PDB entry 8FNW | electron microscopy, 6.73 A resolution (low resolution: residue-level contacts below are approximate; hydrogen-bond / salt-bridge calls are withheld) | chains P and Q of the 19 polymer chains in the assembly

# Chain P (and Q)
Name: Archaeal ATPase
Source organism: Escherichia coli
Notes: chain Q of this document is another copy of the same molecule, construct and numbering; everything in this record applies to it too
UniProtKB: A0A8H9B1T2 (A0A8H9B1T2_ECOLX); residues 1-947 here = UniProt positions 1-947
Sequence (947 residues; numbered 1 to 947; the number before each row is that of its first residue):
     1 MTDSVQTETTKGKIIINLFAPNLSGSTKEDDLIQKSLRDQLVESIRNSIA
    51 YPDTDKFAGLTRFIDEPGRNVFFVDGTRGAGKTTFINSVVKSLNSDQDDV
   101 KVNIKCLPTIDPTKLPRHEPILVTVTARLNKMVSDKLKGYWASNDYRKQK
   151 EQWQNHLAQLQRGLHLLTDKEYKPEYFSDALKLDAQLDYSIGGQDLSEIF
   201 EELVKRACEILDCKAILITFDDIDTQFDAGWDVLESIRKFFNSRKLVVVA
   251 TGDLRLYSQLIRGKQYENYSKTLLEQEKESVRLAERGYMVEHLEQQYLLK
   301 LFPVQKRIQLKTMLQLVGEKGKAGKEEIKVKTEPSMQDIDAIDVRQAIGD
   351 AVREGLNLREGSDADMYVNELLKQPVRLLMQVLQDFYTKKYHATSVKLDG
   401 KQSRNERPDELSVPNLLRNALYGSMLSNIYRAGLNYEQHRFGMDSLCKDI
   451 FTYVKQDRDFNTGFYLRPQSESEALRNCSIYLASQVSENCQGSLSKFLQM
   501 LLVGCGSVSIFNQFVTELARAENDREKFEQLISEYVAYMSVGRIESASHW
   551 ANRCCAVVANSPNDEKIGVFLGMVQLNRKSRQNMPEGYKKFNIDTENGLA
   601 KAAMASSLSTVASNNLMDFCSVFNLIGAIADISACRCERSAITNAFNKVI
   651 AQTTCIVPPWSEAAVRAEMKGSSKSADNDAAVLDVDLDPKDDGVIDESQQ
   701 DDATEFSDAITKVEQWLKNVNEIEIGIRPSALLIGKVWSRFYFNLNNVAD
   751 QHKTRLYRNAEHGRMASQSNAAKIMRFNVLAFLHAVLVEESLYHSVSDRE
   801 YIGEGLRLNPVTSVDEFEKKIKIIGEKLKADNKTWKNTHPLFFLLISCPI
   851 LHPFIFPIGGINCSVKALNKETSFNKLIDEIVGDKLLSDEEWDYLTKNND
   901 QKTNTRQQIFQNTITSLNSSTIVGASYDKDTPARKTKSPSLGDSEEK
Not modelled in the structure: 1-34, 51-68, 77-80, 95-101, 141-146, 184-189, 396-411, 520-523, 662-703, 898-908, 935-947
Sequence notes: conflict Lys11 (Glu in A0A8H9B1T2), Ser24 (Pro in A0A8H9B1T2), Pro67 (Ser in A0A8H9B1T2), Ser335 (Gly in A0A8H9B1T2), Asp409 (Asn in A0A8H9B1T2), Asn428 (Ser in A0A8H9B1T2), Asn583 (His in A0A8H9B1T2), Glu586 (Gly in A0A8H9B1T2), Arg636 (Leu in A0A8H9B1T2), Ile858 (Val in A0A8H9B1T2)

# Chain P / chain Q interface
Residue-residue contacts (76):
  Thr113(P) - Lys239(Q)
  Lys114(P) - Arg238(Q)
  Lys114(P) - Lys239(Q)
  Pro116(P) - Leu166(Q)
  Pro116(P) - Gln194(Q)
  His118(P) - Lys170(Q)
  His118(P) - Glu171(Q)
  His118(P) - Tyr172(Q)
  Glu119(P) - Tyr172(Q)
  Val123(P) - Phe177(Q)
  Thr124(P) - Gly192(Q)
  Ala127(P) - Gly192(Q)
  Ala127(P) - Gly193(Q)
  Arg128(P) - Ile191(Q)
  Arg128(P) - Gly192(Q)
  Lys131(P) - Gly192(Q)
  Lys131(P) - Gly193(Q)
  Gln161(P) - Phe177(Q)
  Gln161(P) - Ser178(Q)
  Leu164(P) - Phe177(Q)
  His165(P) - Pro174(Q)
  Thr168(P) - Tyr172(Q)
  Thr168(P) - Lys173(Q)
  Thr168(P) - Pro174(Q)
  Asp224(P) - Tyr297(Q)
  Thr225(P) - Arg238(Q)
  Thr225(P) - Lys239(Q)
  Thr225(P) - Tyr297(Q)
  Gln226(P) - Tyr297(Q)
  Phe227(P) - Asn268(Q)
  Asp228(P) - Asn268(Q)
  Gly263(P) - Ser270(Q)
  Tyr266(P) - Thr272(Q)
  Tyr266(P) - Leu273(Q)
  Tyr266(P) - Gln276(Q)
  Glu267(P) - Ser270(Q)
  Lys271(P) - Thr272(Q)
  Gln381(P) - Val304(Q)
  Gln381(P) - Gln305(Q)
  Asp385(P) - Val304(Q)
  His392(P) - Gln40(Q)
  Gly423(P) - Leu299(Q)
  Gly423(P) - Val304(Q)
  Gly423(P) - Arg307(Q)
  Ser424(P) - Leu299(Q)
  Ser424(P) - Val304(Q)
  Ser427(P) - Glu294(Q)
  Ser427(P) - Gln295(Q)
  Ser427(P) - Leu298(Q)
  Asn428(P) - Gln295(Q)
  Tyr430(P) - Arg255(Q)
  Tyr430(P) - Ser258(Q)
  Tyr430(P) - Gln259(Q)
  Arg431(P) - Arg262(Q)
  Arg431(P) - Glu291(Q)
  Tyr436(P) - Asp253(Q)
  Tyr436(P) - Leu254(Q)
  Tyr436(P) - Arg255(Q)
  Gln438(P) - Asp75(Q)
  Gln438(P) - Gln309(Q)
  Gln438(P) - Leu310(Q)
  His439(P) - Thr312(Q)
  Arg440(P) - Lys373(Q)
  Glu473(P) - His292(Q)
  Arg543(P) - Gln469(Q)
  Asn614(P) - Asp750(Q)
  Leu616(P) - Asp750(Q)
  Asn644(P) - Glu804(Q)
  Asn647(P) - Glu804(Q)
  Asn647(P) - Gly805(Q)
  Asn647(P) - Leu806(Q)
  Ala651(P) - Leu806(Q)
  Gln652(P) - Leu806(Q)
  Thr654(P) - Phe743(Q)
  Cys655(P) - Phe743(Q)
  Ile656(P) - Phe743(Q)
Other interface residues (no listed pair), chain P (58 interface residues in all): Thr126, Asn130, Asp169, Gln259, Leu274, Leu283, Pro375, Ala420, Leu426, Leu434, Ala612
Other interface residues (no listed pair), chain Q (57 interface residues in all): Arg69, Asp169, Ala180, Leu181, Asp195, Glu277, Arg286, Gln296, Pro303, Gln513

# In short
58 residues of chain P face 57 of chain Q across their interface.
Chain P and chain Q are both Archaeal ATPase (Escherichia coli); the structure, Structure of RdrA-RdrB complex
from Escherichia coli RADAR defense system, was determined by electron microscopy, deposited together with
8FNT, 8FNU and 8FNV.
